4ER2 - chains E and I; structure by X-ray diffraction, 2.00 A resolution.

[Chain E]
Name: Endothiapepsin
From: Cryphonectria parasitica
Notes: EC 3.4.23.6
UniProt: P11838 (CARP_CRYPA); the construct lacks a stretch of the UniProt sequence and is renumbered around it, so the offset changes along the chain: -2 to 63 = UniProt 90-155; 64-80 = UniProt 157-173; 81-134 = UniProt 175-228; 135-159 = UniProt 230-254; 8 more segments
Sequence (330 residues; row label = number of the first residue in the row; note: 9 numbers in that range are skipped by the numbering (no residue carries them; nothing is unmodelled there); a row labelled like 282A-282B holds insertion residues (282A, then the next letters in order); numbers below 1 keep their minus sign (Ser-2 is residue -2)):
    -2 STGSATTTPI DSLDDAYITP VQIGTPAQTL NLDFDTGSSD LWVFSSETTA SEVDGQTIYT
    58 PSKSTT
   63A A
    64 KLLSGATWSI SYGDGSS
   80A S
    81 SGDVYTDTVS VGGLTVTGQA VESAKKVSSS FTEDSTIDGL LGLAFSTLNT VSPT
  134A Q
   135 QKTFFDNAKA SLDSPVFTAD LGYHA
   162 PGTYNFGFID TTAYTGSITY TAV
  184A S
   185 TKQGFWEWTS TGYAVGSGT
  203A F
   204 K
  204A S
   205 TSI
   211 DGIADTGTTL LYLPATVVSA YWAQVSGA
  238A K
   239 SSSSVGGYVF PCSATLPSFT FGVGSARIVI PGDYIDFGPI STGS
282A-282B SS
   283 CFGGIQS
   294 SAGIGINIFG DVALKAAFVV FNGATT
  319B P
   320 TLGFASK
Swiss-Prot annotation at these positions:
  - active site: Asp32, Ser194
Cystine bridges: Cys250-Cys283

[Chain I]
Name: Pepstatin
From: Streptomyces argenteolus subsp. toyonakensis
Sequence (6 residues; each row starts with the number of its first residue):
     1 XVVXAX
Modified positions: IVA (isovaleric acid) at position 1; STA (statine) at position 4; STA (statine) at position 6

[Interface between chain E and chain I]
Residue-residue contacts - 30 pairs, chain E then chain I:
  Asp12(E) with IVA_1(I)
  Asp30(E) with STA_4(I)
  Asp32(E) with STA_4(I)
  Gly34(E) with STA_4(I); Ala5(I), hydrogen bond (backbone-backbone)
  Ser74(E) with Ala5(I); STA_6(I), hydrogen bond (side chain-backbone)
  Tyr75(E) with Val3(I); STA_4(I); Ala5(I); STA_6(I)
  Gly76(E) with Val3(I), hydrogen bond (backbone-backbone); STA_4(I), hydrogen bond (backbone-backbone); STA_6(I)
  Asp77(E) with Val2(I); Val3(I), hydrogen bond (backbone-backbone)
  Ser79(E) with STA_4(I)
  Leu120(E) with STA_4(I)
  Phe189(E) with Ala5(I); STA_6(I)
  Asp215(E) with STA_4(I)
  Gly217(E) with Val2(I); STA_4(I), hydrogen bond (backbone-backbone)
  Thr218(E) with Val2(I); Val3(I); STA_4(I)
  Thr219(E) with IVA_1(I); Val2(I), hydrogen bond (backbone-backbone)
  Tyr222(E) with IVA_1(I)
  Ile297(E) with STA_6(I)
Other interface residues (no listed pair), chain E (21 interface residues in all): Ser35, Phe111, Leu220, Ile301

[In short]
21 residues of chain E and 6 residues of chain I are in contact; the contacts include 7 hydrogen bonds. Among
the polar pairs are Ser74(E)-STA_6(I), Gly34(E)-Ala5(I) and Gly76(E)-Val3(I). From UniProt: active-site
residues Asp32(E) and Ser194(E) on chain E.
Here chain E is Endothiapepsin (Cryphonectria parasitica) and chain I is Pepstatin (Streptomyces argenteolus
subsp. toyonakensis). Entry 4ER2 (The active site of aspartic proteinases) was determined by X-ray
diffraction, deposited together with 1ER8, 3ER3, 4ER1 and 4APE.
